4R8P - chains C and I of the 14 polymer chains in the assembly; structure by X-ray diffraction, 3.28 A resolution.

[Chain C]
Name: Histone H2A
Source organism: Xenopus laevis
Reference sequence: Q6AZJ8 (Q6AZJ8_XENLA); residues 1-129 here correspond to UniProt positions 2-130 (UniProt number = residue number + 1)
Sequence (129 residues; numbered 1 to 129; the number before each row is that of its first residue):
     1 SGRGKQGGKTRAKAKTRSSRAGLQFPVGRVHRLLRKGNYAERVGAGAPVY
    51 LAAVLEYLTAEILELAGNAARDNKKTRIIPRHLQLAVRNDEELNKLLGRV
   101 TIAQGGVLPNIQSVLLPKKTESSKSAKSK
Disordered / not traced: 1-15, 120-129
From the paper describing this entry:
  - mutagenesis - E61A/E64A, D90A/E92A: abolished catalytic activity
  - mutagenesis - N68A/D72A: decreased catalytic activity
  - post-translational modification sites: Lys118, Lys119 (citing earlier work)

[Chain I]
Molecule: 147-nt DNA strand
Source organism: Synthetic DNA
Notes: fragment: Widom 601 147-mer (+ strand)
Sequence (147 nucleotides; each row starts with the number of its first residue; numbers below 1 keep their minus sign (DA-73 is residue -73)):
   -73 ATCGAGAATCCCGGTGCCGAGGCCGCTCAATTGGTCGTAGACAGCTCTAG
   -23 CACCGCTTAAACGCACGTACGCGCTGTCCCCCGCGTTTTAACCGCCAAGG
    27 GGATTACTCCCTAGTCTCCAGGCACGTGTCAGATATATACATCCGAT
Disordered / not traced: -73 to -72, 73

[Interface between chain C and chain I]
Contacting residue pairs (8):
  Thr16(C) - DT-43(I)  phosphate contact
  Arg17(C) - DT-43(I)  salt bridge to the phosphate
  Gly28(C) - DA-44(I)  phosphate contact
  Gly28(C) - DT-43(I)  phosphate contact
  Arg29(C) - DA-44(I)  phosphate contact
  Arg32(C) - DA-45(I)  sugar contact
  Arg32(C) - DA-44(I)  salt bridge to the phosphate
  Arg42(C) - DG-37(I)  base contact
Interface residues without a listed pair, chain C (7 interface residues in all): Glu41
Interface residues without a listed pair, chain I (5 interface residues in all): DA-35

[Summary]
The interface between chain C and chain I involves 7 residues on one side and 5 on the other; the contacts
include 2 salt bridges. Polar contacts include Arg17(C)-DT-43(I) and Arg32(C)-DA-44(I). The paper reports that
E61A/E64A and D90A/E92A of chain C abolish catalytic activity; modification sites Lys118(C) and Lys119(C).
Here chain C is Histone H2A (Xenopus laevis) and chain I is a 147-nt DNA strand (Synthetic DNA). Entry 4R8P
(Crystal structure of the Ring1B/Bmi1/UbcH5c PRC1 ubiquitylation module bound to the nucleosome core particle)
was determined by X-ray diffraction.
